8VJO - chains B and C of the 6 polymer chains in the assembly; structure by electron microscopy, 2.40 A resolution.

[Chain B (and C)]
Molecule: EncA
Source organism: Myxococcus xanthus
Notes: chain C of this document is another copy of the same molecule, construct and numbering; everything in this record applies to it too
Reference sequence: Q1D6H4 (Q1D6H4_MYXXD); residues -6 to 287 here correspond to UniProt positions 1-294 (UniProt number = residue number + 7)
Chain sequence (301 residues; numbered -13 to 287; the number before each row is that of its first residue; numbers below 1 keep their minus sign (Met-13 is residue -13)):
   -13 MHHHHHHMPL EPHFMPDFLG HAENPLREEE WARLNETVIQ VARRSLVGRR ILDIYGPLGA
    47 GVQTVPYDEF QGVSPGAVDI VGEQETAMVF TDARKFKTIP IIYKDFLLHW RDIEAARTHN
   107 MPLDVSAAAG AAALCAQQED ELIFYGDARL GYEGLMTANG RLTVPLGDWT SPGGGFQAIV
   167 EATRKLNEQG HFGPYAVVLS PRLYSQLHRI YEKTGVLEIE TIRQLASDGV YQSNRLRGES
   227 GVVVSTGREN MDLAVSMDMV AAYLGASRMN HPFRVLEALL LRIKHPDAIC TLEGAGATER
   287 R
Unresolved in the structure: -13 to 1, 280-287 (chain C: -13 to 6, 280-287)
Differences from the reference sequence: initiating methionine (-13); expression tag (-12 to -7)

[Interface between chain B and chain C]
Pairs across the interface (8; chain B residue first):
  Gln49(B) - Arg80(C)  hydrogen bond
  Gln49(B) - Phe82(C)
  Thr50(B) - Thr50(C)
  Thr50(B) - Phe82(C)
  Phe82(B) - Gln49(C)
  Phe82(B) - Thr50(C)
  Phe82(B) - Thr84(C)
  Thr84(B) - Phe82(C)
Also at the interface, not in a pair above, chain B (5 interface residues in all): Arg80

[In short]
The chain B/chain C interface involves 5 residues from each chain, with 1 hydrogen bond. Its one
hydrogen-bonded contact is Gln49(B)-Arg80(C).
Both chains are EncA (Myxococcus xanthus). Entry 8VJO (Cryo-EM structure of Myxococcus xanthus EncA encapsulin
shell loaded with EncD cargo) was determined by electron microscopy (same publication as 8VJN).
